Entry 8TSH (electron microscopy, 3.10 A resolution); this record covers chains B and D of the 12 polymer chains in the assembly.

# Chain B
Protein: ABC transporter ATP-binding protein
Source organism: Caldimonas thermodepolymerans
UniProt: A0A2S5T4B3 (A0A2S5T4B3_9BURK); numbering as in UniProt (aligned over 1-226)
Amino-acid sequence (234 residues; row label = number of the first residue in the row):
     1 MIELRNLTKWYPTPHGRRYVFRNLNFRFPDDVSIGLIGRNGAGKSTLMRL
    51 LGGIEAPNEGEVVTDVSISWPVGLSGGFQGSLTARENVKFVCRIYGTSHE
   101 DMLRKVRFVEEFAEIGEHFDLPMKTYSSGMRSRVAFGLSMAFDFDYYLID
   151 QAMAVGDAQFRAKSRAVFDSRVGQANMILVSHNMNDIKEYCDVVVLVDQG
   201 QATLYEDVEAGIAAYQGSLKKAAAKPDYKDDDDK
Unresolved in the structure: 218-234
Sequence notes: engineered mutation Gln151 (Glu in A0A2S5T4B3); expression tag (227-234)
Bound ions: Mg2+: Ser45 (together with ATP)
Ligand contacts:
  - ATP (adenosine-5'-triphosphate), molecule 1: Tyr11, Val20, Arg39, Asn40, Gly41, Ala42, Gly43, Lys44, Ser45, Thr46, Arg49, Gln151, His182
  - ATP, molecule 2: His118, Thr125, Ser127, Ser128, Gly129, Met130, Val155

# Chain D
Protein: Transport permease protein
Source organism: Caldimonas thermodepolymerans
UniProt: A0A2S5T447 (A0A2S5T447_9BURK); residues 4-271 here correspond to UniProt positions 2-269 (UniProt number = residue number - 2)
Amino-acid sequence (274 residues; row label = number of the first residue in the row; numbers below 1 keep their minus sign (Met-2 is residue -2)):
    -2 MGKIHLAVSERSPRVKRSPWQIQQAVLFALFLRELKTRLGGRWLGVFWVL
    48 LEPVAHIAVMTTLFSLAHRAAMPSIEYPVFLITGLIPFFMFRGLVTRLME
    98 AIDSNRGLFAYRQVKPIDTVIARAMLEISLQSIVYLIALGTLGWLGFHFL
   148 PVRALELAGVSAVLIMLGASLGLFFAVVTNEIPQARAIVRISLLPLYFVS
   198 GVIFPVHTIPPQYLPLLQLNPVLHLIELSRASFFPQYRVLQGINLAYPAG
   248 FALLSLFLALMLYRLRRHQLASVV
Unresolved in the structure: -2 to 13, 269-271
Sequence notes: initiating methionine (-2); expression tag (-1 to 3)
What the authors report for this chain:
  - mutagenesis - R89K: decreased stability

# Chain B / chain D interface
Pairs across the interface - 26 pairs, chain B then chain D:
  Leu51(B) - Arg109(D)
  Gly52(B) - Arg109(D)
  Gly53(B) - Arg109(D)
  Ile54(B) - Phe106(D)
  Ile54(B) - Ala107(D)  hydrophobic
  Ala56(B) - His265(D)
  Ile68(B) - Arg109(D)
  Trp70(B) - Ala107(D)
  Trp70(B) - Tyr108(D)  hydrophobic
  Gly77(B) - Gly104(D)  hydrogen bond (backbone-backbone)
  Gly77(B) - Ala107(D)
  Gly77(B) - Tyr108(D)  hydrogen bond (backbone-side chain)
  Phe78(B) - Gly104(D)
  Gln79(B) - Arg30(D)
  Gln79(B) - Ser101(D)  hydrogen bond (side chain-backbone)
  Gln79(B) - Asn102(D)
  Phe90(B) - Leu105(D)  hydrophobic
  Val91(B) - Tyr108(D)
  Arg93(B) - Phe25(D)
  Ile94(B) - Arg14(D)  hydrogen bond (backbone-side chain)
  Ile94(B) - Val23(D)  hydrophobic
  Ile94(B) - Ala26(D)  hydrophobic
  Ile94(B) - Gln110(D)
  Tyr95(B) - Arg14(D)  hydrogen bond (backbone-side chain)
  Tyr95(B) - Gln110(D)
  Gly96(B) - Arg14(D)
Other interface residues (no listed pair), chain B (19 interface residues in all): Leu82, Asn87, Leu138
Other interface residues (no listed pair), chain D (18 interface residues in all): Ala22, Val111, Ala268

# In short
19 residues of chain B and 18 residues of chain D are in contact, with 5 hydrogen bonds. Polar contacts
include Gly77(B)-Tyr108(D), Gln79(B)-Ser101(D) and Ile94(B)-Arg14(D). Ligands of chain B: ATP. The paper
reports that R89K of chain D reduces stability.
Chain B is ABC transporter ATP-binding protein and chain D is Transport permease protein, both from Caldimonas
thermodepolymerans; the structure, S. thermodepolymerans KpsMT(E151Q)-KpsE in complex with ATP, was determined
by electron microscopy together with 8TSI, 8TSL, 8TSW, 8TT3 and 8TUN from the same study.
